PDB entry 5S4S | X-ray diffraction, 2.35 A resolution | chains A and E of the 6 polymer chains in the assembly

== Chain A ==
Molecule: Tubulin alpha-1B chain
Organism: Bos taurus
Reference sequence: P81947 (TBA1B_BOVIN); residue numbers follow UniProt; this construct covers 1-451
Chain sequence (451 residues; row label = number of the first residue in the row):
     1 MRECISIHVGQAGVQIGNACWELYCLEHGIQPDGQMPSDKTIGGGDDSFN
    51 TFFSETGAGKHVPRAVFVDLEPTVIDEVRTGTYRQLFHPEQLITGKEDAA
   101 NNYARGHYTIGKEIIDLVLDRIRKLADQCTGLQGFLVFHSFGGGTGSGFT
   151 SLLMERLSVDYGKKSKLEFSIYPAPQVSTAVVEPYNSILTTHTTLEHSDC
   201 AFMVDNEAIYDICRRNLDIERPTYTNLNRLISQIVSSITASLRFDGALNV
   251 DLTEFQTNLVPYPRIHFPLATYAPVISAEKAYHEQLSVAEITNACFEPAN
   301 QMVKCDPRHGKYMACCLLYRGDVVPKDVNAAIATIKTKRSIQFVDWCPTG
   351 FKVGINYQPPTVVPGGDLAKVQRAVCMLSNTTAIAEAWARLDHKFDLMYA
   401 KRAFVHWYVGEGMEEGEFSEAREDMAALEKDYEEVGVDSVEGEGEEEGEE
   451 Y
Disordered / not traced: 439-451
Metal / ion sites: Mg2+: Glu71 (together with GTP)
Ligand contacts:
  - GTP (guanosine-5'-triphosphate): Val9, Gly10, Gln11, Ala12, Gln15, Ile16, Asp69, Glu71, Asp98, Ala99, Ala100, Asn101, Ser140, Gly142, Gly143, Gly144, Thr145, Gly146, Ile171, Pro173, Val177, Ser178, Glu183, Asn206, Tyr224, Leu227, Asn228, Ile231
  - K0M (3-methyl-N-(1-methyl-1H-pyrazol-3-yl)-1,2-oxazole-5-carboxamide): Thr179, Ala180, Val181

== Chain E ==
Molecule: Stathmin-4
Organism: Rattus norvegicus
Reference sequence: P63043 (STMN4_RAT); residues 5-145 here correspond to UniProt positions 49-189 (UniProt number = residue number + 44)
Chain sequence (143 residues; each row starts with the number of its first residue):
     3 MADMEVIELNKCTSGQSFEVILKPPSFDGVPEFNASLPRRRDPSLEEIQK
    53 KLEAAEERRKYQEAELLKHLAEKREHEREVIQKAIEENNNFIKMAKEKLA
   103 QKMESNKENREAHLAAMLERLQEKDKHAEEVRKNKELKEEASR
Disordered / not traced: 3-5, 29-46, 144-145
Differences from the reference sequence: initiating methionine (3); expression tag (4)
Swiss-Prot annotation at these positions:
  - modified residue: Ser46 (Phosphoserine)

== How chain A and chain E interact ==
Residue-residue contacts (50):
  Tyr108(A) - Lys53(E)
  Tyr108(A) - Leu54(E)  hydrophobic
  Tyr108(A) - Arg61(E)
  Thr109(A) - Arg61(E)  hydrogen bond
  Lys112(A) - Glu58(E)
  Asp245(A) - Cys14(E)
  Asp245(A) - Ser16(E)  hydrogen bond (backbone-side chain)
  Ala247(A) - Asn12(E)
  Ala247(A) - Ser19(E)
  Leu248(A) - Ser19(E)
  Pro325(A) - Gln18(E)
  Pro325(A) - Phe20(E)  hydrophobic
  Asn329(A) - Met6(E)
  Asn329(A) - Val8(E)
  Asn329(A) - Phe20(E)
  Asn329(A) - Val22(E)
  Ile332(A) - Val22(E)  hydrophobic
  Lys336(A) - Leu24(E)
  Lys336(A) - Lys25(E)
  Asp345(A) - Pro27(E)
  Asp345(A) - Ser28(E)  hydrogen bond (backbone-backbone)
  Cys347(A) - Pro27(E)
  Pro348(A) - Lys25(E)
  Pro348(A) - Pro27(E)
  Thr349(A) - Ile23(E)
  Thr349(A) - Leu24(E)  hydrogen bond (backbone-backbone)
  Thr349(A) - Lys25(E)  hydrogen bond (backbone-backbone)
  Gly350(A) - Val22(E)
  Phe351(A) - Glu21(E)
  Phe351(A) - Val22(E)  hydrogen bond (backbone-backbone)
  Phe351(A) - Leu24(E)  hydrophobic
  Lys352(A) - Phe20(E)
  Lys352(A) - Glu21(E)  salt bridge
  Val353(A) - Ser19(E)
  Val353(A) - Phe20(E)  hydrogen bond (backbone-backbone)
  Gly354(A) - Gln18(E)
  Gly354(A) - Ser19(E)
  Ile355(A) - Gly17(E)
  Ile355(A) - Gln18(E)  hydrogen bond (backbone-backbone)
  Asn356(A) - Ser16(E)  hydrogen bond (side chain-backbone)
  Tyr357(A) - Thr15(E)
  Tyr357(A) - Ser16(E)  hydrogen bond (backbone-backbone)
  Tyr357(A) - Gly17(E)
  Tyr357(A) - Gln18(E)  hydrogen bond
  Val409(A) - Gln64(E)  hydrogen bond (backbone-side chain)
  Gly410(A) - Arg61(E)
  Gly410(A) - Gln64(E)
  Glu411(A) - Arg61(E)  hydrogen bond (backbone-side chain)
  Gly412(A) - Ala57(E)
  Gly412(A) - Arg61(E)
Also at the interface, not in a pair above, chain A (35 interface residues in all): His107, Leu152, Arg156, Val159, Gly246, Val328, Ala333, Trp346, Met413
Also at the interface, not in a pair above, chain E (26 interface residues in all): Pro26, Leu47, Ile50

== In short ==
35 residues of chain A face 26 of chain E across their interface; the contacts include 13 hydrogen bonds and 1
salt bridge. Polar contacts include Lys352(A)-Glu21(E), Thr109(A)-Arg61(E) and Asp245(A)-Ser16(E). Ligands of
chain A: GTP and compound K0M.
Chain A is Tubulin alpha-1B chain (Bos taurus) and chain E is Stathmin-4 (Rattus norvegicus); the structure,
Tubulin-Z240297434-complex, was determined by X-ray diffraction, deposited together with 5S4L, 5S4M, 5S4N,
5S4O, 5S4P, 5S4Q and 52 further entries.
